8XON - chains R and H of the 21 polymer chains in the assembly; structure by electron microscopy, 1.96 A resolution.

[Chain R]
Molecule: NDP-hexose 4-ketoreductase
From: Streptomyces hawaiiensis
UniProt: A0A6G5RIJ6 (A0A6G5RIJ6_9ACTN); numbering as in UniProt (aligned over 157-816)
Sequence (696 residues; numbered 121 to 816; the number before each row is that of its first residue):
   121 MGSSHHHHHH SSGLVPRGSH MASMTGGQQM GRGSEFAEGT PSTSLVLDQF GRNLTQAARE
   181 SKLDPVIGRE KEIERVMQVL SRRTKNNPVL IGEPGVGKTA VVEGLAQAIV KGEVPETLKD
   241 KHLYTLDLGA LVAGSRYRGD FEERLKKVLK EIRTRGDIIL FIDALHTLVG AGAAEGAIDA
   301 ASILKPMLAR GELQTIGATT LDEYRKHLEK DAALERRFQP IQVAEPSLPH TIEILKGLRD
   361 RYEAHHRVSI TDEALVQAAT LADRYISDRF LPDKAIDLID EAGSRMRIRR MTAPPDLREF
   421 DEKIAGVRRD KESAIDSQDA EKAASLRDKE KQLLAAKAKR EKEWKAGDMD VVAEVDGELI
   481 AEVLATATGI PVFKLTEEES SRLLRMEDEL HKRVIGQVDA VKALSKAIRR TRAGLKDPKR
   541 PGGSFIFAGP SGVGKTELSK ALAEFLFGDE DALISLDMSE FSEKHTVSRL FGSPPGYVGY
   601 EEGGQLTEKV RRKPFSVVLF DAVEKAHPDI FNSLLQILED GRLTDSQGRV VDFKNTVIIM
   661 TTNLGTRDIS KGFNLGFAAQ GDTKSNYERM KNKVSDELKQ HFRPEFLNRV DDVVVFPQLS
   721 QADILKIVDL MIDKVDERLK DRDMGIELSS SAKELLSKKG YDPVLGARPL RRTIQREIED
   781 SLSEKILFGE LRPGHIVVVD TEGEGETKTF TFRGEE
Disordered / not traced: 121-163, 411-471
Differences from the reference sequence: initiating methionine (121); expression tag (122-156); engineered mutation A284 (Glu in A0A6G5RIJ6), A440 (Phe in A0A6G5RIJ6), A622 (Glu in A0A6G5RIJ6)
Ion coordination: Mg2+ site 1: T219 (together with ATP); Mg2+ site 2: T556 (together with ATP)
Small-molecule neighbours:
  - ATP (adenosine-5'-triphosphate), molecule 1: D184, P185, V186, I187, R189, P214, G215, V216, G217, K218, T219, A220, T320, I354, L358, I396
  - ATP, molecule 2: R513, V514, I515, P550, S551, G552, V553, G554, K555, T556, E557, N663, L719, I727, L730, K734, A767, R768, R771
  - ATP, molecule 3: E639, E705, R709
From the paper describing this entry:
  - binding site for casein: Y257, Y597

[Chain H]
Molecule: ATP-dependent Clp protease proteolytic subunit
From: Streptomyces hawaiiensis
Notes: EC 3.4.21.92
UniProt: A0A5B9BIX9 (A0A5B9BIX9_9ACTN); numbering as in UniProt (aligned over 50-235)
Sequence (207 residues; numbered 29 to 235; the number before each row is that of its first residue):
    29 MGSSHHHHHH SSGLVPRGSH MEYDPYAKLF EERVIFLGVQ IDDASANDVM AQLLCLESMD
    89 PDRDISVYIN SPGGSFTALT AIYDTMQYVK PDVQTVCMGQ AAAAAAVLLA AGTPGKRMAL
   149 PNARVLIHQP YSETGRGQVS DLEIAANEIL RMRSQLEDML AKHSTTPVEK IREDIERDKI
   209 LTAEDALSYG LIDQVISTRK MDNSSLR
Disordered / not traced: 29-51, 231-235
Differences from the reference sequence: initiating methionine (29); expression tag (30-49); engineered mutation A131 (Ser in A0A5B9BIX9)
From the paper describing this entry:
  - mutagenesis - S131A: decreased catalytic activity

[Interface between chain R and chain H]
Residue-residue contacts - 16 pairs, chain R then chain H:
  F673(R) with R227(H)
  L675(R) with L57(H), hydrophobic; E60(H)
  G676(R) with Y96(H); R227(H), hydrogen bond (backbone-side chain)
  F677(R) with Y96(H), hydrogen bond (backbone-side chain); L148(H), hydrophobic; I224(H), hydrophobic
  A678(R) with M146(H); I224(H); R227(H)
  A679(R) with M146(H); Q222(H)
  Q680(R) with Q222(H), hydrogen bond (backbone-side chain); D230(H)
  D696(R) with R91(H)
Interface residues without a listed pair, chain R (9 interface residues in all): G681
Interface residues without a listed pair, chain H (14 interface residues in all): D90, Q122, V124, M126

[Overview]
9 residues of chain R and 14 residues of chain H are in contact; the contacts include 3 hydrogen bonds. Among
the polar pairs are G676(R)-R227(H), F677(R)-Y96(H) and Q680(R)-Q222(H). Bound to chain R: 3 copies of ATP.
The paper reports a binding site for casein at Y257(R) and Y597(R); S131A of chain H reduces catalytic
activity.
Here chain R is NDP-hexose 4-ketoreductase and chain H is ATP-dependent Clp protease proteolytic subunit, both
from Streptomyces hawaiiensis. Entry 8XON (Cryo-EM structure of the ClpC1:ClpP1P2 degradation complex in
Streptomyces hawaiiensis) was determined by electron microscopy, deposited together with 8XN4, 8XOO and 8XOP.
